Entry 8Q5O (X-ray diffraction, 2.33 A resolution); this record covers chains B and C of the 4 polymer chains in the assembly.

Chain B:
Name: Restriction endonuclease (Eco15I)
From: Escherichia coli
UniProt: A0A0L6ZWS4 (A0A0L6ZWS4_ECOLX); residue numbers follow UniProt; this construct covers 8-179
Chain sequence (174 residues; numbered 6 to 179; the number before each row is that of its first residue):
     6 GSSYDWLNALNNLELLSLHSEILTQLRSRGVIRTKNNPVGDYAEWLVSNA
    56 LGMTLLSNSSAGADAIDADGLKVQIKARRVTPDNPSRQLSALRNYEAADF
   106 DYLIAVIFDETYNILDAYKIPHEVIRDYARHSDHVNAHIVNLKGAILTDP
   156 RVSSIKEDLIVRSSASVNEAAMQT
Not modelled in the structure: 6-7, 88, 160-179
Sequence notes: expression tag (6-7)
Ion coordination: Ca2+: Asp69, Gln79, Ile80 (shared with DT5(C) of chain C)
From the paper describing this entry:
  - mutagenesis - E49A, D69A, Q79A, K81A: abolished catalytic activity
  - binding site for the 9-nt DNA strand (chain C): Arg98, His139, Val140

Chain C:
Molecule: 9-nt DNA strand
Sequence (9 nucleotides; numbered 1 to 9; the number before each row is that of its first residue):
     1 CTGCTGCTC
Modified positions: 5CM (5-methyl-2'-deoxy-cytidine-5'-monophosphate) at position 4; 5CM (5-methyl-2'-deoxy-cytidine-5'-monophosphate) at position 7
Ion coordination: Ca2+: DT5 (shared with Asp69(B), Gln79(B), Ile80(B) of chain B)

Chain B / chain C interface:
Contacting residue pairs - 24 pairs, chain B then chain C:
  Asn42(B) - DG6(C)  hydrogen bond to the phosphate
  Val44(B) - DG6(C)  phosphate contact
  Gly45(B) - DT5(C)  phosphate contact
  Gly45(B) - DG6(C)  phosphate contact
  Glu49(B) - DT5(C)  phosphate contact
  Ser64(B) - 5CM_4(C)  hydrogen bond to the phosphate
  Ser64(B) - DT5(C)  hydrogen bond to the phosphate
  Ser65(B) - DG3(C)  phosphate contact
  Ser65(B) - 5CM_4(C)  phosphate contact
  Asp69(B) - DT5(C)  phosphate contact
  Gln79(B) - DT5(C)  phosphate contact
  Lys81(B) - DT5(C)  salt bridge to the phosphate
  Lys81(B) - DG6(C)  phosphate contact
  Ala82(B) - DG6(C)  hydrogen bond to the phosphate
  Arg83(B) - 5CM_7(C)  phosphate contact
  Arg83(B) - DT8(C)  base contact
  Arg84(B) - 5CM_7(C)  hydrogen bond to the phosphate
  Asn89(B) - DT8(C)  phosphate contact
  Ser91(B) - DT8(C)  base contact
  Gln93(B) - 5CM_7(C)  base contact
  Gln93(B) - DT8(C)  hydrogen bond to the base
  Ser95(B) - DT5(C)  base contact
  Ser95(B) - DG6(C)  hydrogen bond to the base
  Arg98(B) - 5CM_4(C)  base contact
Also at the interface, not in a pair above, chain B (20 interface residues in all): Gly67, Ile80, Leu94
Also at the interface, not in a pair above, chain C (7 interface residues in all): DC9

Summary:
Chain B and chain C form an interface of 20 and 7 residues respectively; the contacts include 7 hydrogen bonds
and 1 salt bridge. Among the polar pairs are Gln93(B)-DT8(C), Ser95(B)-DG6(C) and Asn42(B)-DG6(C). The paper
reports a binding site for the 9-nt DNA strand (chain C) at Arg98(B), His139(B) and Val140(B); E49A, D69A and
Q79A of chain B, among others, abolish catalytic activity.
Chain B is Restriction endonuclease (Eco15I) (Escherichia coli) and chain C is a 9-nt DNA strand; the
structure, N-terminal domain of restriction endonuclease Eco15I with tetra-methylated target DNA, was
determined by X-ray diffraction, deposited together with 8Q5M, 8Q5N and 8RPX.
